Entry 7VN0 (X-ray diffraction, 1.40 A resolution); this record covers chains C and D of the 4 polymer chains in the assembly.

[Chain C (and D)]
Molecule: Catalase
Organism: Mycothermus thermophilus
Notes: EC 1.11.1.6; chain D of this document is another copy of the same molecule, construct and numbering; everything in this record applies to it too
UniProtKB: M4GGR7 (M4GGR7_9PEZI); residues 0-698 here correspond to UniProt positions 1-699 (UniProt number = residue number + 1)
Chain sequence (720 residues; each row starts with the number of its first residue; numbers below 1 keep their minus sign (Met-21 is residue -21)):
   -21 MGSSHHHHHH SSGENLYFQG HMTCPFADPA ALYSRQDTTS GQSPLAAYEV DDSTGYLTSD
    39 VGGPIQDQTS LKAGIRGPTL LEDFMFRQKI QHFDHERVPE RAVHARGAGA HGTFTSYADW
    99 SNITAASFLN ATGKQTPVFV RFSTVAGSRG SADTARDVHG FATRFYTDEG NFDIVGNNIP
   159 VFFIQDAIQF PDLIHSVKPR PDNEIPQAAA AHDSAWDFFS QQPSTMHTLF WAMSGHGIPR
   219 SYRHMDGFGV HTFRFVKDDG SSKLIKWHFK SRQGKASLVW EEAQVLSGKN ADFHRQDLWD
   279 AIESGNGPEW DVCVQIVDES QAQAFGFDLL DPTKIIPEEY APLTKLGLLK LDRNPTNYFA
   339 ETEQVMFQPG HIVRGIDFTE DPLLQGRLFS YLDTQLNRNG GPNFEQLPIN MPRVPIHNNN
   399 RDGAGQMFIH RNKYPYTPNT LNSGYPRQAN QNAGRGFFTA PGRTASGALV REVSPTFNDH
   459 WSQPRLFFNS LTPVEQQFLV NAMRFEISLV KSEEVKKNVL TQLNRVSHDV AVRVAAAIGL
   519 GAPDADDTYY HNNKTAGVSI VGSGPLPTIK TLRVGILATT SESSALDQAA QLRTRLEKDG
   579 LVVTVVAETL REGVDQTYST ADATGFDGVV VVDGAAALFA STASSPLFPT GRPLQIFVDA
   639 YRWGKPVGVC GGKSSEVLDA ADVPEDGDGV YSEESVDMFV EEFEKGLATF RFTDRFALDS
Not modelled in the structure: -21 to 19, 620-621, 698 (chain D: -21 to 19, 698)
Differences from the reference sequence: initiating methionine (-21); expression tag (-20 to -1); engineered mutation Ala188 (Thr189 in M4GGR7)
Ion coordination: Ca2+ near Ser255 (its only coordinating residue here); cis-heme d hydroxychlorin gamma-spirolactone Fe near Tyr369 (its only coordinating residue here)
Residues lining bound ligands:
  - cis-heme d hydroxychlorin gamma-spirolactone (HDD), molecule 1: Ile68, Phe71, Asp72
  - cis-heme d hydroxychlorin gamma-spirolactone (HDD), molecule 2: Arg79, Ala80, Val81, His82, Arg119, Gly138, Phe139, Ala140, Val153, Gly154, Asn155, Phe160, Ala165, Phe168, Val228, His229, Val343, Phe345, Leu361, Gly364, Arg365, Ser368, Tyr369, Thr372, Gln373, Arg376
From the paper describing this entry:
  - mutagenesis - T188A: unchanged catalytic activity

[How chain C and chain D interact]
Residue-residue contacts - 78 pairs, chain C then chain D:
  Ala51(C) - Ala51(D)  hydrophobic
  Pro56(C) - Leu58(D)  hydrophobic
  Thr57(C) - Leu58(D)
  Thr57(C) - Leu59(D)  hydrogen bond (backbone-backbone)
  Leu58(C) - Pro56(D)  hydrophobic
  Leu58(C) - Thr57(D)
  Leu59(C) - Thr57(D)  hydrogen bond (backbone-backbone)
  Leu59(C) - Leu59(D)
  Leu59(C) - Phe64(D)  hydrophobic
  Phe64(C) - Leu59(D)  hydrophobic
  Asp170(C) - Tyr414(D)
  Asp170(C) - Thr415(D)  hydrogen bond (side chain-backbone)
  His173(C) - Asn397(D)
  His173(C) - Arg399(D)
  His173(C) - Pro413(D)  hydrogen bond (side chain-backbone)
  Ser174(C) - Tyr414(D)
  Arg178(C) - Lys411(D)
  Arg178(C) - Tyr412(D)
  Pro179(C) - Lys411(D)
  Pro179(C) - Pro413(D)
  Asp180(C) - Lys411(D)
  Asp191(C) - Leu419(D)
  Ser192(C) - Tyr414(D)
  Asp195(C) - Tyr414(D)  hydrogen bond
  Asp195(C) - Asn417(D)
  Asp195(C) - Thr418(D)  hydrogen bond
  Asp195(C) - Leu419(D)  hydrogen bond (side chain-backbone)
  Phe196(C) - Tyr414(D)  hydrophobic
  Phe196(C) - Thr415(D)
  Phe196(C) - Pro416(D)
  Gln199(C) - Pro416(D)
  Gln199(C) - Thr418(D)
  Gln200(C) - Pro416(D)
  Phe367(C) - Phe367(D)  hydrophobic
  Asp371(C) - Leu374(D)
  Leu374(C) - Asp371(D)
  Asn397(C) - His173(D)
  Lys411(C) - Arg178(D)
  Lys411(C) - Pro179(D)
  Lys411(C) - Asp180(D)  salt bridge
  Tyr412(C) - Arg178(D)
  Pro413(C) - His173(D)  hydrogen bond (backbone-side chain)
  Pro413(C) - Pro179(D)
  Tyr414(C) - Asp170(D)
  Tyr414(C) - Ser174(D)
  Tyr414(C) - Ser192(D)
  Tyr414(C) - Asp195(D)  hydrogen bond
  Thr415(C) - Asp170(D)  hydrogen bond (backbone-side chain)
  Thr415(C) - Phe196(D)
  Pro416(C) - Phe196(D)
  Pro416(C) - Gln199(D)
  Pro416(C) - Gln200(D)
  Asn417(C) - Asp195(D)
  Thr418(C) - Asp195(D)  hydrogen bond
  Thr418(C) - Gln199(D)
  Thr418(C) - Glu492(D)
  Leu419(C) - Asp191(D)
  Leu419(C) - Asp195(D)  hydrogen bond (backbone-side chain)
  Leu419(C) - Val493(D)  hydrophobic
  Thr437(C) - Arg449(D)  hydrogen bond
  Arg441(C) - Ala446(D)
  Arg441(C) - Leu447(D)  hydrogen bond (backbone-backbone)
  Thr442(C) - Gly445(D)
  Thr442(C) - Leu447(D)
  Ala443(C) - Ala443(D)
  Ala443(C) - Ser444(D)
  Ala443(C) - Gly445(D)  hydrogen bond (backbone-backbone)
  Ala443(C) - Leu447(D)  hydrophobic
  Ser444(C) - Ala443(D)
  Ser444(C) - Ser444(D)  hydrogen bond
  Gly445(C) - Thr442(D)
  Gly445(C) - Ala443(D)  hydrogen bond (backbone-backbone)
  Ala446(C) - Arg441(D)
  Leu447(C) - Arg441(D)  hydrogen bond (backbone-backbone)
  Leu447(C) - Thr442(D)
  Leu447(C) - Ala443(D)
  Arg449(C) - Thr437(D)  hydrogen bond
  Val493(C) - Leu419(D)  hydrophobic
Other interface residues (no listed pair), chain C (47 interface residues in all): Glu60, Arg65, Glu358, Arg399, Ser490, Asn496
Other interface residues (no listed pair), chain D (48 interface residues in all): Glu60, Arg65, Glu358, Ser490, Asn496

[Overview]
Chain C and chain D form an interface of 47 and 48 residues respectively; the contacts include 19 hydrogen
bonds and 1 salt bridge. Among the polar pairs are Lys411(C)-Asp180(D), Asp170(C)-Thr415(D) and
His173(C)-Pro413(D). Bound to chain C: cis-heme d hydroxychlorin gamma-spirolactone. The paper reports that
T188A of chain C leaves catalytic activity unchanged.
Both chains are Catalase (Mycothermus thermophilus). Entry 7VN0 (CATPO mutant - T188A) was determined by X-ray
diffraction (same publication as 7WCA and 5YEM).
